9FK5 - chains B and C of the 5 polymer chains in the assembly; structure by electron microscopy, 4.10 A resolution (low resolution: residue-level contacts below are approximate; hydrogen-bond / salt-bridge calls are withheld).

[Chain B]
Name: Transforming growth factor beta-3
From: Homo sapiens
UniProtKB: P10600 (TGFB3_HUMAN); residue numbers follow UniProt; this construct covers 301-412
Sequence (112 residues; each row starts with the number of its first residue):
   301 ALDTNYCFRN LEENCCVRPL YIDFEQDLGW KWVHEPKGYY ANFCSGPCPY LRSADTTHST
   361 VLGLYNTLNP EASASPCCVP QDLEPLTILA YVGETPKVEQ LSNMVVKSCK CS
Differences from the reference sequence: engineered mutation E325 (Arg in P10600), A390 (Tyr in P10600), E394 (Arg in P10600)
Disulfide bonds: C307-C316, C315-C378, C344-C409, C348-C411

[Chain C]
Name: TGF-beta receptor type-1
From: Homo sapiens
Notes: EC 2.7.11.30
UniProtKB: P36897 (TGFR1_HUMAN); residues 29-113 here correspond to UniProt positions 31-115 (UniProt number = residue number + 2)
Sequence (87 residues; row label = number of the first residue in the row):
    27 GSATALQCFC HLCTKDNFTC VTDGLCFVSV TETTDKVIHN SMCIAEIDLI PRDRPFVCAP
    87 SSKTGSVTTT YCCNQDHCNK IELPTTV
Unresolved in the structure: 27-30, 108-113
Differences from the reference sequence: insertion (28)
Disulfide bonds: C34-C52, C36-C39, C46-C69, C84-C98, C99-C104

[Chain B / chain C interface]
Residue-residue contacts (12):
  A301(B) - L38(C)
  A301(B) - C39(C)
  L302(B) - L38(C)
  D303(B) - K41(C)
  N305(B) - T40(C)
  N305(B) - K41(C)
  Y306(B) - L38(C)
  L351(B) - F53(C)
  L351(B) - N66(C)
  L351(B) - M68(C)
  T357(B) - I76(C)
  L368(B) - K89(C)
Other interface residues (no listed pair), chain B (9 interface residues in all): T360
Other interface residues (no listed pair), chain C (12 interface residues in all): C36, F82, V83

[Summary]
9 residues of chain B face 12 of chain C across their interface.
Here chain B is Transforming growth factor beta-3 and chain C is TGF-beta receptor type-1, both from Homo
sapiens. Entry 9FK5 (Zebrafish Betaglycan Orphan Domain (zfBGo) in complex with TGF-B3 and extracellular
domains of TGFBRI and TGFBRII) was determined by electron microscopy (same publication as 9B9F, 9FDY, 9FKP and
8DC0).
